PDB entry 3EH3 | X-ray diffraction, 3.10 A resolution | chains A and C of the 3 polymer chains in the assembly

[Chain A]
Name: Cytochrome c oxidase subunit 1
From: Thermus thermophilus
Notes: EC 1.9.3.1
UniProt: Q5SJ79 (COX1_THET8); residue numbers follow UniProt; this construct covers 2-562
Amino-acid sequence (618 residues; numbered -55 to 562; the number before each row is that of its first residue; numbers below 1 keep their minus sign (Ser-55 is residue -55)):
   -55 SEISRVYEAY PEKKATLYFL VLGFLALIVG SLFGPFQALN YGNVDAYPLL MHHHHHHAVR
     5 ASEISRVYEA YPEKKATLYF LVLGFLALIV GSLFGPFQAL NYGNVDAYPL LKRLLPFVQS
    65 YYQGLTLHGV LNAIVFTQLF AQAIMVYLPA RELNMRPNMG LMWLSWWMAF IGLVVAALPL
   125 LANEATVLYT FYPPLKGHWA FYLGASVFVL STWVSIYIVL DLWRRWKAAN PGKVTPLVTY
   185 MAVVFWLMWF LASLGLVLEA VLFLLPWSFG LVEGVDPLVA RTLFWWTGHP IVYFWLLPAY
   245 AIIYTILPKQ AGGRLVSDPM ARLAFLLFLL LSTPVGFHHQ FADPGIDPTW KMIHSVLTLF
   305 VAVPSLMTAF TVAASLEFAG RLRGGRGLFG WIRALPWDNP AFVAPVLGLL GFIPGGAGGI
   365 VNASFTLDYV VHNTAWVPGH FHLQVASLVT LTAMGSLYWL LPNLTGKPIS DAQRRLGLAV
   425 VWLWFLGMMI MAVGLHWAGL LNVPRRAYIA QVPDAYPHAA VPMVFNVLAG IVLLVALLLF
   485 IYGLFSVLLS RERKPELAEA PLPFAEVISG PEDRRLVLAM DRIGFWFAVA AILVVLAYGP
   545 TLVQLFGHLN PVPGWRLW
Unresolved in the structure: -55 to 5
Construct notes: expression tag (-55 to 1); engineered mutation Arg258 (Lys in Q5SJ79)
Bound ions: heme Fe: His72, His386; Cu+: His233, His282, His283; heme-as Fe near His384 (its only coordinating residue here)
Residues lining bound ligands:
  - heme-as (HAS): Tyr133, Trp229, Val236, Tyr237, Trp239, Leu240, Tyr244, His282, His283, Thr302, Val305, Ala306, Ser309, Leu310, Thr312, Ala313, Val316, Ala317, Leu320, Trp335, Ile336, Val350, Leu353, Leu354, Phe356, Ile357, Gly360, Gly363, Ile364, Asn366, Ala367, Asp372, His376, Asn377, Val381, His384, Phe385, Gln388, Val389, Val393, Arg449
  - heme (HEM): Leu32, Ser36, Gly39, Pro40, Gln42, Ala43, Tyr46, Tyr65, Leu69, His72, Gly73, Asn76, Ala77, Thr81, Leu132, Tyr133, Pro382, Phe385, His386, Val389, Ala390, Thr394, Trp428, Met432, Met435, Leu439, Arg449, Arg450, Ala451, Leu477
Swiss-Prot annotation at these positions:
  - binding site (Fe(II)-heme a): His72, His386
  - binding site (Cu cation): His233, Tyr237, His282, His283
  - binding site (heme a3): His384
  - cross-link: His233 to Tyr237 (1'-histidyl-3'-tyrosine (His-Tyr))
From the paper describing this entry:
  - binding site for heme-as: His376, Arg449
  - heme-as coordination: His384

[Chain C]
Name: Cytochrome c oxidase polypeptide 2A
From: Thermus thermophilus
Notes: EC 1.9.3.1
UniProt: P82543 (COXA_THET8); residues 2-34 here = UniProt positions 2-34
Amino-acid sequence (33 residues; each row starts with the number of its first residue):
     2 EEKPKGALAV ILVLTLTILV FWLGVYAVFF ARG
Residues lining bound ligands: heme-as (HAS): Val11, Leu15, Ile19

[How chain A and chain C interact]
Contacting residue pairs (36):
  Leu310(A) - Leu15(C)  hydrophobic
  Phe314(A) - Ala8(C)  hydrophobic
  Phe314(A) - Ile12(C)  hydrophobic
  Ala317(A) - Ala8(C)  hydrophobic
  Ala317(A) - Val11(C)  hydrophobic
  Ala318(A) - Ala8(C)
  Glu321(A) - Pro5(C)
  Glu321(A) - Gly7(C)  hydrogen bond (side chain-backbone)
  Glu321(A) - Ala8(C)  hydrogen bond (side chain-backbone)
  Arg325(A) - Glu2(C)
  Leu332(A) - Lys6(C)
  Trp335(A) - Gly7(C)
  Trp335(A) - Val11(C)  hydrophobic
  Ile357(A) - Leu15(C)  hydrophobic
  Ile357(A) - Thr18(C)
  Pro358(A) - Phe22(C)
  Ala361(A) - Thr18(C)
  Ala361(A) - Ile19(C)  hydrophobic
  Ala361(A) - Phe22(C)  hydrophobic
  Gly362(A) - Phe22(C)
  Ile364(A) - Ile19(C)  hydrophobic
  Ile364(A) - Trp23(C)  hydrogen bond (backbone-side chain)
  Val365(A) - Phe22(C)
  Val365(A) - Trp23(C)  hydrophobic
  Val365(A) - Val26(C)  hydrophobic
  Ser368(A) - Trp23(C)  hydrogen bond
  Thr370(A) - Phe30(C)
  Leu371(A) - Trp23(C)
  Leu371(A) - Val26(C)
  Leu371(A) - Tyr27(C)
  Val374(A) - Val29(C)  hydrophobic
  Val374(A) - Phe30(C)  hydrophobic
  Val374(A) - Arg33(C)
  Trp380(A) - Phe22(C)  hydrophobic
  His440(A) - Phe22(C)
  Leu444(A) - Arg33(C)  hydrogen bond (backbone-side chain)
Other interface residues (no listed pair), chain A (26 interface residues in all): Ala313, Phe333, Phe356, Val375, Asn446
Other interface residues (no listed pair), chain C (20 interface residues in all): Leu9, Ala10, Val14

[Summary]
26 residues of chain A and 20 residues of chain C are in contact, with 5 hydrogen bonds. Polar contacts
include Glu321(A)-Gly7(C), Glu321(A)-Ala8(C) and Ile364(A)-Trp23(C). Heme-as is bound between chain A and
chain C. Ligands of chain A: heme. The paper reports a binding site for heme-as at His376(A) and Arg449(A);
heme-as coordination by His384(A).
Here chain A is Cytochrome c oxidase subunit 1 and chain C is Cytochrome c oxidase polypeptide 2A, both from
Thermus thermophilus. Entry 3EH3 (Structure of the reduced form of cytochrome ba3 oxidase from Thermus
thermophilus) was determined by X-ray diffraction (same publication as 3EH4 and 3EH5).
